2Z6J - chains A and B; structure by X-ray diffraction, 2.30 A resolution.

Chain A (and B):
Molecule: Trans-2-enoyl-ACP reductase II
From: Streptococcus pneumoniae
Notes: EC 1.3.1.9; chain B of this document is another copy of the same molecule, construct and numbering; everything in this record applies to it too
UniProtKB: Q9FBC5 (Q9FBC5_STRPN); residue numbers follow UniProt; this construct covers 1-324
Chain sequence (332 residues; each row starts with the number of its first residue):
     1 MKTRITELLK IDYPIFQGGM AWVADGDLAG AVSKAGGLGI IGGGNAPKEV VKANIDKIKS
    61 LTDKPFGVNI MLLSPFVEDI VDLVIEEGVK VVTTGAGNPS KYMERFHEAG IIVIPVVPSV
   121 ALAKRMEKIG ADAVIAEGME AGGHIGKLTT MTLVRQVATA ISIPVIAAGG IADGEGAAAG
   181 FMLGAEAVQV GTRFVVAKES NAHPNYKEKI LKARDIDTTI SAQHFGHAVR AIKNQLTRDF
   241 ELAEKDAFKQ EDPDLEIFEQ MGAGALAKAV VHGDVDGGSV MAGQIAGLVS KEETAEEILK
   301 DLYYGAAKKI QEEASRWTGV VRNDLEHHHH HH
Unresolved in the structure: 224-226, 248-257, 321-332 (chain B: 224-227, 248-257, 322-332)
Differences from the reference sequence: expression tag (325-332)
Bound ions: Ca2+ site 1: A158, I161; Ca2+ site 2 near N201 (its only coordinating residue here)
Small-molecule neighbours:
  - FMN (flavin mononucleotide): G18, G19, M20, A21, V23, G44, N69, M71, T94, G95, V116, E137, A141, G142, G143, A168, G169, G170, I171, Q189, V190, G191, T192, Y206, L266, M281, A282, G283, I285
  - TUI (2-(4-(2-((3-(5-(pyridin-2-ylthio)thiazol-2-yl)ureido)methyl)-1H-imidazol-4-yl)phenoxy)acetic acid): A21, N45, M71, L73, G95, A96, G97, N98, V116, P118, L122, E137, G143, H144, H227, M281
Reported in the primary citation:
  - binding site for TUI: A21, N45, M71, L73, A96, G97, V116, P118, L122, E137, G142, G143, H144, M281
  - conformationally variable residues (loop rearrangement, side-chain flip): M71 to F76, G95 to P99, H144
  - catalytic residues: H144 (citing earlier work)

How chain A and chain B interact:
Contacting residue pairs (101; chain A residue first):
  M1(A) - R316(B)
  M1(A) - W317(B)
  K2(A) - R316(B)  hydrogen bond (backbone-side chain)
  T3(A) - R316(B)
  S119(A) - D215(B)
  V120(A) - D215(B)  hydrogen bond (backbone-side chain)
  M139(A) - M139(B)  hydrophobic
  M139(A) - T149(B)
  E140(A) - T149(B)  hydrogen bond
  E140(A) - M151(B)
  E140(A) - T152(B)
  K147(A) - Q284(B)
  L148(A) - D215(B)
  L148(A) - Q284(B)
  T149(A) - M139(B)
  T149(A) - E140(B)  hydrogen bond
  T149(A) - T149(B)
  T149(A) - Q284(B)
  T150(A) - M151(B)
  M151(A) - E140(B)
  M151(A) - T150(B)
  M151(A) - G170(B)
  M151(A) - I171(B)  hydrophobic
  M151(A) - G176(B)
  T152(A) - E140(B)
  T152(A) - G170(B)
  T152(A) - Q284(B)  hydrogen bond
  T152(A) - I285(B)
  R155(A) - D173(B)  salt bridge
  R155(A) - E175(B)  salt bridge
  R155(A) - L288(B)
  Q156(A) - D215(B)
  Q156(A) - Q284(B)  hydrogen bond (side chain-backbone)
  Q156(A) - I285(B)
  Q156(A) - G287(B)
  Q156(A) - L288(B)  hydrogen bond (side chain-backbone)
  T159(A) - L288(B)
  G170(A) - M151(B)
  G170(A) - T152(B)
  I171(A) - M151(B)  hydrophobic
  D173(A) - R155(B)  salt bridge
  E175(A) - R155(B)  salt bridge
  E175(A) - M182(B)
  G176(A) - M151(B)
  A178(A) - M182(B)  hydrophobic
  A179(A) - A179(B)
  A179(A) - M182(B)
  A179(A) - L183(B)  hydrophobic
  F181(A) - K309(B)
  F181(A) - E313(B)
  F181(A) - W317(B)
  M182(A) - E175(B)
  M182(A) - A179(B)
  M182(A) - M182(B)  hydrophobic
  M182(A) - K309(B)
  M182(A) - E313(B)
  L183(A) - G176(B)
  L183(A) - A179(B)  hydrophobic
  D215(A) - S119(B)
  D215(A) - V120(B)  hydrogen bond (side chain-backbone)
  D215(A) - L148(B)
  D215(A) - Q156(B)
  I216(A) - S119(B)
  Q284(A) - K147(B)
  Q284(A) - L148(B)
  Q284(A) - T149(B)
  Q284(A) - T152(B)  hydrogen bond
  Q284(A) - Q156(B)  hydrogen bond (backbone-side chain)
  I285(A) - T152(B)
  G287(A) - Q156(B)
  L288(A) - Q156(B)
  L288(A) - T159(B)
  Y303(A) - W317(B)
  Y303(A) - V320(B)  hydrophobic
  Y304(A) - V320(B)  hydrophobic
  Y304(A) - V321(B)
  A306(A) - W317(B)  hydrophobic
  A307(A) - W317(B)  hydrophobic
  A307(A) - V320(B)  hydrophobic
  K309(A) - F181(B)
  K309(A) - M182(B)
  I310(A) - A314(B)  hydrophobic
  I310(A) - W317(B)
  Q311(A) - A314(B)
  Q311(A) - W317(B)  hydrogen bond (side chain-backbone)
  Q311(A) - T318(B)
  E313(A) - F181(B)
  E313(A) - M182(B)
  A314(A) - I310(B)  hydrophobic
  A314(A) - Q311(B)
  A314(A) - A314(B)  hydrophobic
  R316(A) - M1(B)
  W317(A) - M1(B)  hydrophobic
  W317(A) - F181(B)  hydrophobic
  W317(A) - Y303(B)
  W317(A) - A307(B)  hydrophobic
  W317(A) - I310(B)
  V320(A) - M1(B)  hydrophobic
  V320(A) - Y303(B)  hydrophobic
  V320(A) - Y304(B)
  V320(A) - A307(B)  hydrophobic
Interface residues without a listed pair, chain A (47 interface residues in all): G184, E186, T318
Interface residues without a listed pair, chain B (48 interface residues in all): K2, L153, G169, A178, I216, A306, G319

In short:
Chain A and chain B form an interface of 47 and 48 residues respectively; the contacts include 11 hydrogen
bonds and 4 salt bridges. Polar pairs include R155(A)-D173(B), R155(A)-E175(B) and K2(A)-R316(B). From the
paper: the catalytic residue H144(A); a binding site for TUI at A21(A), N45(A) and M71(A) among others.
Chain A and chain B are both Trans-2-enoyl-ACP reductase II (Streptococcus pneumoniae); the structure, Crystal
Structure of S. pneumoniae Enoyl-Acyl Carrier Protein Reductase (FabK) in Complex with an Inhibitor, was
determined by X-ray diffraction, deposited together with 2Z6I.
